PDB entry 9GBK | electron microscopy, 2.39 A resolution | chains 3 and F of the 29 polymer chains in the assembly

# Chain 3
Molecule: Proteasome activator BLM10
Source organism: Saccharomyces cerevisiae
UniProtKB: P43583 (BLM10_YEAST); residues 1-2143 here = UniProt positions 1-2143
Chain sequence (2143 residues; each row starts with the number of its first residue):
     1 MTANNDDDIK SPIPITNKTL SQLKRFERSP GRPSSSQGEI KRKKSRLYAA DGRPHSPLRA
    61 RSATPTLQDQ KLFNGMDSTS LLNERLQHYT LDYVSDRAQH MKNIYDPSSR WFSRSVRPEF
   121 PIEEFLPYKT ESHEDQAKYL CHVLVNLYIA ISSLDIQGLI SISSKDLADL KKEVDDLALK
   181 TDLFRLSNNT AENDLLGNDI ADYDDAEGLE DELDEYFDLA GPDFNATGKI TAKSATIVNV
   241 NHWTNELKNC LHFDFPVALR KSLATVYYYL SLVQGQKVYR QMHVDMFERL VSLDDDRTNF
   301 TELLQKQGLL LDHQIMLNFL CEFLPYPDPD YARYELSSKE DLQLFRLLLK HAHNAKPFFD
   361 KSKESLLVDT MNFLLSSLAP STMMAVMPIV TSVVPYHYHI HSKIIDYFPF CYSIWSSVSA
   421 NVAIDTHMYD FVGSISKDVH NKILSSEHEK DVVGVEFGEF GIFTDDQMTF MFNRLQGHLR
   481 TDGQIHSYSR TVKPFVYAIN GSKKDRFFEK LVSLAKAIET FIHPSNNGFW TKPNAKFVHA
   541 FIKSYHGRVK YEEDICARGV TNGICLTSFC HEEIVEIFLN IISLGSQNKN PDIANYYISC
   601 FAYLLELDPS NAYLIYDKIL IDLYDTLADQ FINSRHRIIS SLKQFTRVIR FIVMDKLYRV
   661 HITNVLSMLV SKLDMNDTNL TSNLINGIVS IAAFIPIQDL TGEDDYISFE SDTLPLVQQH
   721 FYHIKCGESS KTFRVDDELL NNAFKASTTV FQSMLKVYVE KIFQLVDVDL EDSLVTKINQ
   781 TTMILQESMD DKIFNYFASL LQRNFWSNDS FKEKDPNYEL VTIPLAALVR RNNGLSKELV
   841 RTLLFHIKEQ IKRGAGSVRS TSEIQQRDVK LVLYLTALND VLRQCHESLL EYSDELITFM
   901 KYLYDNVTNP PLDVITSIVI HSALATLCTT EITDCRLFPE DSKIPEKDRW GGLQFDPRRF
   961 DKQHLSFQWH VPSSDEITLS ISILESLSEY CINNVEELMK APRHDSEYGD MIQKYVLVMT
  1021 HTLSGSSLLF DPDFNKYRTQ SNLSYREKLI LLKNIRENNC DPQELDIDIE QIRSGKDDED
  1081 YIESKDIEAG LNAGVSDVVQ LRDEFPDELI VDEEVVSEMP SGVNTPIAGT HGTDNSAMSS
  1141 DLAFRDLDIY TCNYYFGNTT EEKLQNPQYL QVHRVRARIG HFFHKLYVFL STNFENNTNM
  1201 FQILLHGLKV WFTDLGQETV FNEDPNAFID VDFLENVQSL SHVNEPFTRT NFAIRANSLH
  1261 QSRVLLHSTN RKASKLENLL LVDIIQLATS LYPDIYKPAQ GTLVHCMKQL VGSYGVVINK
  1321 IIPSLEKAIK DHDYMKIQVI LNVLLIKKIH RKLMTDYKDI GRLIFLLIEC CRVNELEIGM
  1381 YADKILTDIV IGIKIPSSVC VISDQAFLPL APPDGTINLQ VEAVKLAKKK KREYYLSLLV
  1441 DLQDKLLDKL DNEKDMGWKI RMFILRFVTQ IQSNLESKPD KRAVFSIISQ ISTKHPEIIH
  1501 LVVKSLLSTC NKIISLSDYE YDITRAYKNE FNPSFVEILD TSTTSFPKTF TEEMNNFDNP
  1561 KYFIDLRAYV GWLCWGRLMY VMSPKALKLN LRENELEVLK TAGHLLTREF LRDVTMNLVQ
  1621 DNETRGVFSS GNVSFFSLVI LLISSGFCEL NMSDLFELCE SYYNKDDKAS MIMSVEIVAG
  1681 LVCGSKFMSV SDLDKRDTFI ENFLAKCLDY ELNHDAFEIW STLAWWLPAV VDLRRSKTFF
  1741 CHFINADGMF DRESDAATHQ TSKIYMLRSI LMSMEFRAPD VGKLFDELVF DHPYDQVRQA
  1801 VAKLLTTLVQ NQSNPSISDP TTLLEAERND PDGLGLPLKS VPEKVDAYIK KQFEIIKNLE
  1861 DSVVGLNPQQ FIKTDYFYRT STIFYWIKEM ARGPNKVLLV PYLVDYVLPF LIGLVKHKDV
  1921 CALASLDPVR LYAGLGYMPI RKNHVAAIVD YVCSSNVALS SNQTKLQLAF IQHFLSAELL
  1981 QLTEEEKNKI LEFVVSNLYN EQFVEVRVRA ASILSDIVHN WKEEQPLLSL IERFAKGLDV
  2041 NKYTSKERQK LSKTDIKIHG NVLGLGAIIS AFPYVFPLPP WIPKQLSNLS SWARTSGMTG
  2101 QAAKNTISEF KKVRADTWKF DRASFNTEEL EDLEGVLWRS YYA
Not modelled in the structure: 1-80, 172-237, 277-279, 890-891, 1037-1147, 1455, 1627, 1756, 1955-1957
Curated features (UniProtKB/Swiss-Prot):
  - motif: Tyr2141 to Ala2143 (YYX motif)
  - modified residue: Ser11 (Phosphoserine), Ser29 (Phosphoserine), Ser56 (Phosphoserine), Ser62 (Phosphoserine), Thr64 (Phosphothreonine), Thr66 (Phosphothreonine), Ser1041 (Phosphoserine)

# Chain F
Molecule: Proteasome subunit alpha type-6
Source organism: Saccharomyces cerevisiae
UniProtKB: P40302 (PSA6_YEAST); residue numbers follow UniProt; this construct covers 1-234
Chain sequence (234 residues; numbered 1 to 234; the number before each row is that of its first residue):
     1 MFRNNYDGDT VTFSPTGRLF QVEYALEAIK QGSVTVGLRS NTHAVLVALK RNADELSSYQ
    61 KKIIKCDEHM GLSLAGLAPD ARVLSNYLRQ QCNYSSLVFN RKLAVERAGH LLCDKAQKNT
   121 QSYGGRPYGV GLLIIGYDKS GAHLLEFQPS GNVTELYGTA IGARSQGAKT YLERTLDTFI
   181 KIDGNPDELI KAGVEAISQS LRDESLTVDN LSIAIVGKDT PFTIYDGEAV AKYI
Not modelled in the structure: 50, 139-140, 234
Curated features (UniProtKB/Swiss-Prot):
  - modified residue: Ser14 (Phosphoserine)
  - cross-link: Lys191 (Glycyl lysine isopeptide (Lys-Gly) (interchain with G-Cter in ubiquitin))

# Chain 3 / chain F interface
Contacting residue pairs (58; chain 3 residue first):
  Pro524(3) - Met1(F)  hydrophobic
  Pro524(3) - Arg3(F)
  Ser583(3) - Met1(F)
  Leu584(3) - Met1(F)  hydrophobic
  Gln587(3) - Met1(F)
  Gln587(3) - Arg3(F)  hydrogen bond (backbone-side chain)
  Lys589(3) - Arg3(F)
  Ile632(3) - Tyr6(F)
  Ile632(3) - Pro15(F)  hydrophobic
  Asn633(3) - Arg3(F)
  Asn633(3) - Asn4(F)
  Asn633(3) - Asn5(F)  hydrogen bond (backbone-backbone)
  Asn633(3) - Ser14(F)  hydrogen bond
  Asn633(3) - Pro15(F)
  Asn633(3) - Phe20(F)
  Ser634(3) - Phe2(F)
  Ser634(3) - Arg3(F)  hydrogen bond (side chain-backbone)
  Ser634(3) - Asn5(F)
  Arg635(3) - Asn5(F)
  His636(3) - Arg3(F)  hydrogen bond
  Arg637(3) - Met1(F)
  Arg637(3) - Phe2(F)
  Ser2045(3) - Asp203(F)  hydrogen bond (side chain-backbone)
  Lys2053(3) - Glu55(F)
  Arg2094(3) - Arg164(F)
  Arg2094(3) - Arg202(F)
  Arg2094(3) - Glu204(F)
  Asp2116(3) - Met1(F)
  Asp2116(3) - Phe2(F)
  Thr2117(3) - Phe2(F)
  Phe2120(3) - Phe2(F)  hydrophobic
  Glu2131(3) - Arg164(F)
  Glu2131(3) - Gln166(F)
  Glu2131(3) - Arg202(F)  salt bridge
  Asp2132(3) - Arg202(F)  salt bridge
  Glu2134(3) - Ala163(F)
  Glu2134(3) - Arg164(F)  hydrogen bond (side chain-backbone)
  Gly2135(3) - Arg51(F)
  Gly2135(3) - Arg164(F)
  Leu2137(3) - Gln31(F)
  Leu2137(3) - Arg51(F)  hydrogen bond (backbone-side chain)
  Trp2138(3) - Arg51(F)
  Trp2138(3) - Asn52(F)
  Arg2139(3) - Gln60(F)  hydrogen bond (backbone-side chain)
  Ser2140(3) - Gln60(F)  hydrogen bond (backbone-side chain)
  Tyr2141(3) - Gly76(F)
  Tyr2141(3) - Leu77(F)
  Tyr2141(3) - Ala78(F)  hydrogen bond (backbone-backbone)
  Tyr2142(3) - Gln31(F)
  Tyr2142(3) - Gln60(F)  hydrogen bond (backbone-side chain)
  Tyr2142(3) - Gly76(F)
  Tyr2142(3) - Leu77(F)  hydrophobic
  Ala2143(3) - Gly32(F)
  Ala2143(3) - Ser33(F)  hydrogen bond (backbone-backbone)
  Ala2143(3) - Gln60(F)
  Ala2143(3) - Lys62(F)  hydrogen bond (backbone-side chain)
  Ala2143(3) - Leu74(F)  hydrophobic
  Ala2143(3) - Gly76(F)  hydrogen bond (backbone-backbone)
Also at the interface, not in a pair above, chain 3 (31 interface residues in all): His523, Asn588, Phe631
Also at the interface, not in a pair above, chain F (34 interface residues in all): Thr16, Ala28, Lys30, Ala75, Pro79, Ser165, Gly167

# Overview
31 residues of chain 3 and 34 residues of chain F are in contact; the contacts include 15 hydrogen bonds and 2
salt bridges. Polar contacts include Glu2131(3)-Arg202(F), Asp2132(3)-Arg202(F) and Gln587(3)-Arg3(F).
Here chain 3 is Proteasome activator BLM10 and chain F is Proteasome subunit alpha type-6, both from
Saccharomyces cerevisiae. Entry 9GBK (Blm10-20S proteasome complex from pre1-1) was determined by electron
microscopy (same publication as 8RVL, 8RVO, 8RVP and 8RVQ).
